Entry 6BL1 (X-ray diffraction, 2.02 A resolution); this record covers chains B and A.

[Chain B (and A)]
Molecule: Isocitrate dehydrogenase [NADP] cytoplasmic
From: Homo sapiens
Notes: EC 1.1.1.42; chain A of this document is another copy of the same molecule, construct and numbering; everything in this record applies to it too
Reference sequence: O75874 (IDHC_HUMAN); numbering as in UniProt (aligned over 1-414)
Chain sequence (425 residues; each row starts with the number of its first residue):
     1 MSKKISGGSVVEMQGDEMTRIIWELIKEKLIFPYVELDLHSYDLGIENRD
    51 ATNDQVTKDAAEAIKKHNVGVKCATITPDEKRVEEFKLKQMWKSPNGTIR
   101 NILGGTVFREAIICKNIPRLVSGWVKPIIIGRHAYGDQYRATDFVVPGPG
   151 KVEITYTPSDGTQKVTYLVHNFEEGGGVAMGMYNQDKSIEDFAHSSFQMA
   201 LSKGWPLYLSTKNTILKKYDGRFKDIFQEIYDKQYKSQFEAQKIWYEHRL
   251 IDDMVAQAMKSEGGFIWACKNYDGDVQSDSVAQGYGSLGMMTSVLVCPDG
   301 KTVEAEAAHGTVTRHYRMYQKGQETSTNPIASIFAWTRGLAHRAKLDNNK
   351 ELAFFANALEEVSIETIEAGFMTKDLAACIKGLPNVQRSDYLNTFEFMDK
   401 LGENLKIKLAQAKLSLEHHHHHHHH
Not modelled in the structure: 1-2, 419-425
Covalent attachments: compound DWG linked to His315
Sequence notes: expression tag (415-425)
Bound ions: Ca2+ site 1: Asp252 (together with isocitric acid) (shared with Asp275(A), Asp279(A) of chain A); Ca2+ site 2: Asp275 (together with isocitric acid) (shared with Asp252(A) of chain A)
Ligand contacts:
  - DWG ((6aS,7S,9S,10aS)-7-methyl-8-oxo-10a-phenyl-2-(phenylamino)-5,6,6a,7,8,9,10,10a-octahydrobenzo[h]quinazoline-9-carbonitrile): Leu288, Gly289, His309, Val312, Arg314, Met318, Glu324, Thr325, Ser326, Thr327, Asn328, Lys374, Asp375, Ala378, Leu383
  - isocitric acid (ICT), molecule 1: Thr77, Ser94, Asn96, Arg100, Arg109, Arg132, Tyr139, Asp275, Glu306, Ala308
  - isocitric acid (ICT), molecule 2: Lys212, Ile215, Asp252
Curated features (UniProtKB/Swiss-Prot):
  - binding site (NADP(+)): Thr75 to Thr77, Arg82, Lys260, Gly310 to His315, Asn328
  - binding site (substrate): Thr77, Ser94 to Arg100, Arg109, Arg132, Lys212
  - binding site (Mn(2+)): Asp252, Asp275, Asp279
  - site (Critical for catalysis): Tyr139, Lys212
  - modified residue: Ser2 (N-acetylserine), Tyr42 (Phosphotyrosine), Lys81 (N6-acetyllysine), Lys126 (N6-succinyllysine), Lys224 (N6-acetyllysine), Lys233 (N6-acetyllysine), Lys243 (N6-acetyllysine), Lys321 (N6-acetyllysine), Ser389 (Phosphoserine), Lys400 (N6-succinyllysine)
  - natural variant: Arg132 (R132C: In colorectal cancer and glioma samples; R132G: In a glioma sample; R132H: In a glioma sample; R132L: In a glioma sample; R132S: In a glioma sample)

[Interface between chain B and chain A]
Pairs across the interface (168):
  Thr77(B) - Thr214(A)
  Thr77(B) - Lys217(A)
  Pro78(B) - Lys217(A)  hydrogen bond (backbone-side chain)
  Asp79(B) - Asn213(A)
  Asp79(B) - Lys224(A)  salt bridge
  Met91(B) - Lys217(A)
  Trp92(B) - Lys217(A)  hydrogen bond (backbone-side chain)
  Ser94(B) - Ile215(A)
  Leu120(B) - Leu120(A)
  Leu120(B) - Val121(A)
  Leu120(B) - Ser122(A)  hydrogen bond (backbone-backbone)
  Leu120(B) - Met259(A)
  Leu120(B) - Lys260(A)
  Val121(B) - Leu120(A)
  Val121(B) - Met259(A)  hydrophobic
  Ser122(B) - Leu120(A)
  Tyr135(B) - His170(A)
  Gln138(B) - Gln138(A)
  Gln138(B) - Ile215(A)
  Gln138(B) - Leu216(A)
  Tyr139(B) - Lys212(A)
  Tyr139(B) - Ile215(A)  hydrophobic
  Thr142(B) - Tyr167(A)
  Thr142(B) - Leu168(A)  hydrogen bond (side chain-backbone)
  Asp143(B) - Leu216(A)
  Asp143(B) - Lys217(A)  hydrogen bond (side chain-backbone)
  Asp143(B) - Lys218(A)  hydrogen bond (side chain-backbone)
  Asp143(B) - Tyr219(A)  hydrogen bond (side chain-backbone)
  Phe144(B) - Ile154(A)  hydrophobic
  Phe144(B) - Tyr156(A)  hydrophobic
  Phe144(B) - Tyr167(A)
  Phe144(B) - Lys218(A)
  Val145(B) - Arg222(A)
  Val146(B) - Tyr156(A)  hydrophobic
  Pro147(B) - Tyr156(A)
  Gly148(B) - Tyr156(A)  hydrogen bond (backbone-side chain)
  Pro149(B) - Tyr156(A)  hydrogen bond (backbone-side chain)
  Pro149(B) - Pro158(A)
  Pro149(B) - Ser159(A)  hydrogen bond (backbone-backbone)
  Gly150(B) - Thr157(A)
  Gly150(B) - Pro158(A)
  Gly150(B) - Ser159(A)
  Lys151(B) - Thr155(A)
  Lys151(B) - Tyr156(A)
  Lys151(B) - Thr157(A)  hydrogen bond (backbone-backbone)
  Val152(B) - Ile154(A)  hydrophobic
  Val152(B) - Thr155(A)
  Val152(B) - Tyr156(A)  hydrophobic
  Glu153(B) - Ile154(A)
  Glu153(B) - Thr155(A)  hydrogen bond (backbone-backbone)
  Ile154(B) - Phe144(A)  hydrophobic
  Ile154(B) - Val152(A)  hydrophobic
  Ile154(B) - Glu153(A)
  Ile154(B) - Met180(A)
  Ile154(B) - Gly181(A)
  Thr155(B) - Lys151(A)
  Thr155(B) - Val152(A)
  Thr155(B) - Glu153(A)  hydrogen bond (backbone-backbone)
  Tyr156(B) - Phe144(A)  hydrophobic
  Tyr156(B) - Val146(A)  hydrophobic
  Tyr156(B) - Pro147(A)
  Tyr156(B) - Gly148(A)  hydrogen bond (side chain-backbone)
  Tyr156(B) - Pro149(A)  hydrogen bond (side chain-backbone)
  Tyr156(B) - Gly150(A)
  Tyr156(B) - Lys151(A)
  Thr157(B) - Gly150(A)
  Thr157(B) - Lys151(A)  hydrogen bond (backbone-backbone)
  Pro158(B) - Pro149(A)
  Ser159(B) - Pro149(A)  hydrogen bond (backbone-backbone)
  Ser159(B) - Gly150(A)
  Tyr167(B) - Thr142(A)
  Tyr167(B) - Phe144(A)  hydrophobic
  Leu168(B) - Thr142(A)  hydrogen bond (backbone-side chain)
  Val169(B) - Thr142(A)
  Val169(B) - Gly181(A)
  Val169(B) - Met182(A)
  Val169(B) - Tyr183(A)
  His170(B) - Tyr135(A)
  His170(B) - Tyr183(A)  hydrogen bond
  His170(B) - Gln185(A)  hydrogen bond
  Phe172(B) - Asn184(A)
  Gly176(B) - Gln185(A)
  Gly176(B) - Asp186(A)  hydrogen bond (backbone-backbone)
  Gly177(B) - Asn184(A)
  Gly177(B) - Asp186(A)
  Val178(B) - Tyr183(A)
  Val178(B) - Asn184(A)  hydrogen bond (backbone-backbone)
  Val178(B) - Lys218(A)
  Val178(B) - Tyr219(A)  hydrophobic
  Val178(B) - Arg222(A)
  Ala179(B) - Met182(A)
  Ala179(B) - Tyr219(A)
  Met180(B) - Ile154(A)
  Met180(B) - Met180(A)
  Met180(B) - Gly181(A)
  Met180(B) - Met182(A)  hydrogen bond (backbone-backbone)
  Met180(B) - Leu216(A)  hydrophobic
  Met180(B) - Tyr219(A)  hydrophobic
  Gly181(B) - Ile154(A)
  Gly181(B) - Val169(A)
  Gly181(B) - Met180(A)
  Met182(B) - Val169(A)
  Met182(B) - Ala179(A)
  Met182(B) - Met180(A)  hydrogen bond (backbone-backbone)
  Met182(B) - Met182(A)  hydrophobic
  Tyr183(B) - Val169(A)
  Tyr183(B) - His170(A)  hydrogen bond
  Tyr183(B) - Val178(A)
  Asn184(B) - Phe172(A)
  Asn184(B) - Gly177(A)
  Asn184(B) - Val178(A)  hydrogen bond (backbone-backbone)
  Gln185(B) - His170(A)  hydrogen bond
  Gln185(B) - Gly176(A)
  Asp186(B) - Gly176(A)  hydrogen bond (backbone-backbone)
  Asp186(B) - Gly177(A)
  Lys212(B) - Asp275(A)  salt bridge
  Thr214(B) - Thr77(A)
  Ile215(B) - Ser94(A)
  Ile215(B) - Gln138(A)
  Ile215(B) - Tyr139(A)  hydrophobic
  Leu216(B) - Gln138(A)
  Leu216(B) - Asp143(A)
  Leu216(B) - Met180(A)  hydrophobic
  Lys217(B) - Pro78(A)  hydrogen bond (side chain-backbone)
  Lys217(B) - Met91(A)
  Lys217(B) - Asp143(A)  hydrogen bond (backbone-side chain)
  Lys218(B) - Asp143(A)  hydrogen bond (backbone-side chain)
  Lys218(B) - Phe144(A)
  Lys218(B) - Val178(A)
  Tyr219(B) - Asp143(A)  hydrogen bond (backbone-side chain)
  Tyr219(B) - Val178(A)  hydrophobic
  Tyr219(B) - Ala179(A)
  Tyr219(B) - Met180(A)  hydrophobic
  Arg222(B) - Val178(A)
  Ile251(B) - Tyr272(A)
  Ile251(B) - Val276(A)  hydrophobic
  Asp252(B) - Asp275(A)
  Asp252(B) - Asp279(A)
  Val255(B) - Val276(A)
  Val255(B) - Ser280(A)
  Ala256(B) - Asp279(A)
  Ala256(B) - Gln283(A)
  Ala256(B) - Leu288(A)  hydrophobic
  Met259(B) - Val121(A)  hydrophobic
  Met259(B) - Ser280(A)
  Met259(B) - Gln283(A)
  Met259(B) - Gly284(A)
  Lys260(B) - Leu120(A)
  Lys260(B) - Gln283(A)
  Tyr272(B) - Ile251(A)
  Tyr272(B) - Tyr272(A)  hydrophobic
  Tyr272(B) - Asp273(A)  hydrogen bond
  Asp273(B) - Tyr272(A)  hydrogen bond
  Asp275(B) - Lys212(A)  salt bridge
  Asp275(B) - Asp252(A)
  Val276(B) - Ile251(A)  hydrophobic
  Val276(B) - Val255(A)
  Val276(B) - Gln277(A)
  Gln277(B) - Val276(A)
  Gln277(B) - Gln277(A)
  Asp279(B) - Asp252(A)
  Asp279(B) - Ala256(A)
  Ser280(B) - Met259(A)
  Gln283(B) - Ala256(A)
  Gln283(B) - Met259(A)
  Gln283(B) - Lys260(A)
  Gly284(B) - Met259(A)
  Leu288(B) - Ala256(A)  hydrophobic
Interface residues without a listed pair, chain B (75 interface residues in all): Lys93, Trp124, Arg140, Ala141, Lys224
Interface residues without a listed pair, chain A (74 interface residues in all): Asp79, Trp92, Ala141, Val145, Asp253

[Summary]
Chain B and chain A form an interface of 75 and 74 residues respectively, with 34 hydrogen bonds and 3 salt
bridges. Polar contacts include Asp79(B)-Lys224(A), Lys212(B)-Asp275(A) and Pro78(B)-Lys217(A). Bound to chain
B: isocitric acid. Covalently linked compound DWG: at His315(B).
Both chains are Isocitrate dehydrogenase [NADP] cytoplasmic (Homo sapiens). Entry 6BL1 (Novel Modes of
Inhibition of Wild-Type IDH1: Direct Covalent Modification of His315 with Cmpd13) was determined by X-ray
diffraction together with 6BKY and 6BL2 from the same study.
